Entry 7UQK (electron microscopy, 3.10 A resolution); this record covers chains E and F of the 7 polymer chains in the assembly.

== Chain E (and F) ==
Molecule: ATPase histone chaperone YTA7
From: Saccharomyces cerevisiae
Notes: EC 3.6.1.-; chain F of this document is another copy of the same molecule, construct and numbering; everything in this record applies to it too
UniProtKB: P40340 (ATAD2_YEAST); residues 1-1379 here = UniProt positions 1-1379
Sequence (1416 residues; numbered -36 to 1379; the number before each row is that of its first residue; numbers below 1 keep their minus sign (His-36 is residue -36)):
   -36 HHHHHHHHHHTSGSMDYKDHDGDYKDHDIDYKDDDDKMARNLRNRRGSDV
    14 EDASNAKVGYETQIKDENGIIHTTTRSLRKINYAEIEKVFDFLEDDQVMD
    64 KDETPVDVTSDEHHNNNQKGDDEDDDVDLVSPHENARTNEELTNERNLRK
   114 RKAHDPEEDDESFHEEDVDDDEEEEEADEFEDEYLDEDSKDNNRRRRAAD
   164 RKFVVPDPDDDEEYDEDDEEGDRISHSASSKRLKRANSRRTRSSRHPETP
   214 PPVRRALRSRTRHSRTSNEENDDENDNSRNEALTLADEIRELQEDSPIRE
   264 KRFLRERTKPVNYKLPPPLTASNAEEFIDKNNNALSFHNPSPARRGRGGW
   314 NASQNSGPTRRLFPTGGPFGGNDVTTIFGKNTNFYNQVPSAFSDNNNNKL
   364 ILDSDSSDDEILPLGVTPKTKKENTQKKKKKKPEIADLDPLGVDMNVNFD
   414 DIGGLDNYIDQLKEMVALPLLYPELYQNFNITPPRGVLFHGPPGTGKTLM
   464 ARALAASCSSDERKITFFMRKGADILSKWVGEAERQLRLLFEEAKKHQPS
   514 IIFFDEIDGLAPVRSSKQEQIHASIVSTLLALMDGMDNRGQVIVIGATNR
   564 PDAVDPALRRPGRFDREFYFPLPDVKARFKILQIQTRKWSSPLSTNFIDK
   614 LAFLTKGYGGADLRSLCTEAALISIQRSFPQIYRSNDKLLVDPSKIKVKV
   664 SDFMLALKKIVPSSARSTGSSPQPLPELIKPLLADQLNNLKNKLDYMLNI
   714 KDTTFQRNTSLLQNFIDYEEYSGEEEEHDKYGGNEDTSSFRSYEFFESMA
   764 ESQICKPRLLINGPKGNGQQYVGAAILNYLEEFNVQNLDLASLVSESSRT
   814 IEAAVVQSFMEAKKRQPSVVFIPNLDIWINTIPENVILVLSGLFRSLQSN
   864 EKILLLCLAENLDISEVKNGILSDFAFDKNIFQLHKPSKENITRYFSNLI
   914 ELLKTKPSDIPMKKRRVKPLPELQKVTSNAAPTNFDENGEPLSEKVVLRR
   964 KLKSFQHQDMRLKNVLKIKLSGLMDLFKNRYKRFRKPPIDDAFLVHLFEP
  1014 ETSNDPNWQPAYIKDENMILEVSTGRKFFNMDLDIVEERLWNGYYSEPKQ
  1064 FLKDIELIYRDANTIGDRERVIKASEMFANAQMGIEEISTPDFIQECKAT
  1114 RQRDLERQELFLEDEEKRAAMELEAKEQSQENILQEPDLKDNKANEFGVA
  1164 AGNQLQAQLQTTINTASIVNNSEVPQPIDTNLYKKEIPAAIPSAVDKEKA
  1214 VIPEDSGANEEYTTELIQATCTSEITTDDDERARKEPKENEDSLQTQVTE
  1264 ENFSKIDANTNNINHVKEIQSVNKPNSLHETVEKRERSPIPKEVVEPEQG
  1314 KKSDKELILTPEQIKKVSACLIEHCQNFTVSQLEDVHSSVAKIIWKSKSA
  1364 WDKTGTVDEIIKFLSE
Not modelled in the structure: -36 to 406, 487-494, 526-537, 735-750, 940-1317, 1379 (chain F: -36 to 406, 527-537, 735-750, 940-1317, 1379)
Differences from the reference sequence: expression tag (-36 to 0)
Residues lining bound ligands: ADP (adenosine-5'-diphosphate): Asp414, Gly416, Pro456, Gly457, Thr458, Gly459, Lys460, Thr461, Leu462, Ile594, Gln598, Gly623, Ala624, Arg627
Curated features (UniProtKB/Swiss-Prot):
  - binding site (ATP): Gly454 to Thr461
  - modified residue: Ala2 (N-acetylalanine), Ser11 (Phosphoserine), Ser17 (Phosphoserine), Ser94 (Phosphoserine), Thr212 (Phosphothreonine), Thr229 (Phosphothreonine), Ser241 (Phosphoserine), Ser259 (Phosphoserine), Ser285 (Phosphoserine), Ser367 (Phosphoserine), Ser369 (Phosphoserine), Ser370 (Phosphoserine), Ser735 (Phosphoserine), Ser1142 (Phosphoserine), Ser1256 (Phosphoserine)
  - mutagenesis: Ser11 (S11A: Severely decreases phosphorylation, causes a G2/M transition delay, and leads to sensitivity to 6-azauracil (impairs transcriptional elongation); when associated with A-67; A-94; A-212; A-230 ...), Thr67 (T67A: Severely decreases phosphorylation, causes a G2/M transition delay, and leads to sensitivity to 6-azauracil (impairs transcriptional elongation); when associated with A-11; A-94; A-212; A-230 ...), Ser94 (S94A: Severely decreases phosphorylation, causes a G2/M transition delay, and leads to sensitivity to 6-azauracil (impairs transcriptional elongation); when associated with A-11; A-67; A-212; A-230 ...), Thr212 (T212A: Severely decreases phosphorylation, causes a G2/M transition delay, and leads to sensitivity to 6-azauracil (impairs transcriptional elongation); when associated with A-11; A-67; A-94; A-230 ...), Ser230 (S230A: Severely decreases phosphorylation, causes a G2/M transition delay, and leads to sensitivity to 6-azauracil (impairs transcriptional elongation); when associated with A-11; A-67; A-94; A-212 ...), Ser241 (S241A: Severely decreases phosphorylation, causes a G2/M transition delay, and leads to sensitivity to 6-azauracil (impairs transcriptional elongation); when associated with A-11; A-67; A-94; A-212 ...), Ser259 (S259A: Severely decreases phosphorylation, causes a G2/M transition delay, and leads to sensitivity to 6-azauracil (impairs transcriptional elongation); when associated with A-11; A-67; A-94; A-212 ...), Ser285 (S285A: Severely decreases phosphorylation, causes a G2/M transition delay, and leads to sensitivity to 6-azauracil (impairs transcriptional elongation); when associated with A-11; A-67; A-94; A-212 ...), Ser304 (S304A: Severely decreases phosphorylation, causes a G2/M transition delay, and leads to sensitivity to 6-azauracil (impairs transcriptional elongation); when associated with A-11; A-67; A-94; A-212 ...), Ser369 (S369A: Severely decreases phosphorylation, causes a G2/M transition delay, and leads to sensitivity to 6-azauracil (impairs transcriptional elongation); when associated with A-11; A-67; A-94; A-212 ...), Ser370 (S370A: Severely decreases phosphorylation, causes a G2/M transition delay, and leads to sensitivity to 6-azauracil (impairs transcriptional elongation); when associated with A-11; A-67; A-94; A-212 ...), Thr380 (T380A: Severely decreases phosphorylation, causes a G2/M transition delay, and leads to sensitivity to 6-azauracil (impairs transcriptional elongation); when associated with A-11; A-67; A-94; A-212 ...), 2 further mutagenesis entries in UniProt

== Interface between chain E and chain F ==
Contacting residue pairs - 101 pairs, chain E then chain F:
  Asp423(E) - Arg647(F)  salt bridge
  Leu431(E) - Tyr646(F)  hydrophobic
  Leu434(E) - Leu652(F)  hydrophobic
  Tyr435(E) - Ile645(F)
  Tyr435(E) - Leu652(F)
  Tyr435(E) - Leu653(F)
  Glu437(E) - Pro656(F)
  Glu437(E) - Ser657(F)  hydrogen bond (side chain-backbone)
  Leu438(E) - Ile638(F)
  Tyr439(E) - Leu635(F)
  Phe442(E) - Trp602(F)  hydrophobic
  Ile444(E) - Thr631(F)
  Glu497(E) - Lys491(F)  salt bridge
  Ile538(E) - Lys491(F)
  Ser540(E) - Gly485(F)
  Ser540(E) - Ala486(F)
  Ser540(E) - Glu519(F)  hydrogen bond
  Ser540(E) - Gly522(F)
  Thr541(E) - Ala486(F)
  Thr541(E) - Leu489(F)  hydrogen bond (side chain-backbone)
  Thr541(E) - Ser490(F)
  Ala544(E) - Lys484(F)
  Ala544(E) - Gly485(F)
  Ala570(E) - Glu519(F)
  Arg572(E) - Pro456(F)
  Arg573(E) - Pro456(F)  hydrogen bond (side chain-backbone)
  Arg573(E) - Gly457(F)
  Arg573(E) - Ala624(F)
  Tyr709(E) - Lys1355(F)  hydrogen bond (backbone-side chain)
  Asn712(E) - Lys1355(F)
  Thr717(E) - Met925(F)
  Gln719(E) - Lys671(F)
  Leu724(E) - Ile636(F)  hydrophobic
  Leu725(E) - Gln639(F)
  Leu725(E) - Pro643(F)  hydrophobic
  Leu725(E) - Tyr646(F)  hydrophobic
  Leu725(E) - Arg647(F)
  Phe728(E) - Gln639(F)
  Phe728(E) - Pro643(F)
  Ile729(E) - Pro643(F)
  Asp730(E) - Lys927(F)
  Asp730(E) - Arg928(F)  salt bridge
  Asp730(E) - Arg929(F)
  Tyr731(E) - Lys926(F)
  Tyr731(E) - Lys927(F)
  Tyr731(E) - Arg928(F)
  Glu732(E) - Arg640(F)
  Glu732(E) - Lys926(F)
  Glu732(E) - Lys927(F)  hydrogen bond (backbone-backbone)
  Glu732(E) - Arg929(F)
  Tyr734(E) - Met925(F)
  Ser752(E) - Lys613(F)  hydrogen bond (backbone-side chain)
  Phe753(E) - Lys613(F)  hydrogen bond (backbone-side chain)
  Tyr756(E) - Met667(F)  hydrophobic
  Phe758(E) - Asn911(F)
  Phe758(E) - Leu915(F)  hydrophobic
  Phe759(E) - Asp922(F)
  Phe759(E) - Pro924(F)
  Phe759(E) - Trp1358(F)
  Ser761(E) - Leu691(F)
  Met762(E) - Leu691(F)  hydrophobic
  Met762(E) - Asn911(F)
  Met762(E) - Leu912(F)  hydrophobic
  Met762(E) - Leu915(F)  hydrophobic
  Met762(E) - His1350(F)
  Met762(E) - Trp1358(F)
  Glu764(E) - Leu691(F)
  Ser765(E) - His1350(F)
  Ser765(E) - Ser1351(F)
  Gln766(E) - Ala1354(F)
  Gln766(E) - Lys1355(F)
  Gln766(E) - Trp1358(F)
  Cys768(E) - Glu1347(F)
  Cys768(E) - Asp1348(F)  hydrogen bond (side chain-backbone)
  Cys768(E) - Ser1351(F)
  Lys769(E) - Ser1344(F)
  Ala816(E) - Val807(F)
  Val819(E) - Ala804(F)
  Val819(E) - Val807(F)  hydrophobic
  Met823(E) - Ala804(F)  hydrophobic
  Lys827(E) - Arg679(F)  hydrogen bond (backbone-side chain)
  Arg828(E) - Arg679(F)
  Asn848(E) - Thr844(F)
  Leu851(E) - Ile840(F)
  Leu851(E) - Thr844(F)
  Val852(E) - Leu803(F)  hydrophobic
  Gly855(E) - Asn837(F)  hydrogen bond (backbone-side chain)
  Gly855(E) - Ile840(F)
  Leu856(E) - Ala804(F)  hydrophobic
  Arg858(E) - Gln783(F)
  Arg858(E) - Asn837(F)  hydrogen bond
  Arg858(E) - Asp839(F)  salt bridge
  Arg858(E) - Ile840(F)
  Arg858(E) - Glu873(F)  salt bridge
  Ser859(E) - Gln783(F)
  Leu860(E) - Gln783(F)  hydrogen bond (backbone-side chain)
  Gln861(E) - Gln686(F)  hydrogen bond
  Gln861(E) - Tyr784(F)
  Ser862(E) - Tyr784(F)  hydrogen bond (backbone-side chain)
  Ser862(E) - Glu1347(F)  hydrogen bond
  Asp887(E) - Lys778(F)
Interface residues without a listed pair, chain E (69 interface residues in all): Lys426, Glu427, Asn441, Thr445, Ser473, Glu475, Met710, Ala763, Ser811, Glu815, Lys826, Ser854
Interface residues without a listed pair, chain F (85 interface residues in all): Asp487, Trp492, Asn562, Asn609, Arg627, Cys630, Ala634, Asn649, Lys651, Val654, Val663, Ser664, Leu668, Lys672, Ser680, Ser683, Pro689, Ser808, Ser810, Asn843, Glu914, Thr918, Ile923, Ile1356

== Overview ==
69 residues of chain E face 85 of chain F across their interface; the contacts include 16 hydrogen bonds and 5
salt bridges. Polar contacts include Asp423(E)-Arg647(F), Glu497(E)-Lys491(F) and Asp730(E)-Arg928(F). Ligands
of chain E: ADP.
Chain E and chain F are both ATPase histone chaperone YTA7 (Saccharomyces cerevisiae); the structure, Cryo-EM
structure of the S. cerevisiae chromatin remodeler Yta7 hexamer bound to ADP, was determined by electron
microscopy, deposited together with 7UQI and 7UQJ.
